PDB entry 7NAR | electron microscopy, 3.00 A resolution | chains A and P of the 22 polymer chains in the assembly

# Chain A
Molecule: 16S rRNA
Source organism: Escherichia coli (strain K12)
Sequence (1542 nucleotides; each row starts with the number of its first residue):
     1 AAAUUGAAGA GUUUGAUCAU GGCUCAGAUU GAACGCUGGC GGCAGGCCUA ACACAUGCAA
    61 GUCGAACGGU AACAGGAAGA AGCUUGCUUC UUUGCUGACG AGUGGCGGAC GGGUGAGUAA
   121 UGUCUGGGAA ACUGCCUGAU GGAGGGGGAU AACUACUGGA AACGGUAGCU AAUACCGCAU
   181 AACGUCGCAA GACCAAAGAG GGGGACCUUC GGGCCUCUUG CCAUCGGAUG UGCCCAGAUG
   241 GGAUUAGCUA GUAGGUGGGG UAACGGCUCA CCUAGGCGAC GAUCCCUAGC UGGUCUGAGA
   301 GGAUGACCAG CCACACUGGA ACUGAGACAC GGUCCAGACU CCUACGGGAG GCAGCAGUGG
   361 GGAAUAUUGC ACAAUGGGCG CAAGCCUGAU GCAGCCAUGC CGCGUGUAUG AAGAAGGCCU
   421 UCGGGUUGUA AAGUACUUUC AGCGGGGAGG AAGGGAGUAA AGUUAAUACC UUUGCUCAUU
   481 GACGUUACCC GCAGAAGAAG CACCGGCUAA CUCCGUGCCA GCAGCCXCGG UAAUACGGAG
   541 GGUGCAAGCG UUAAUCGGAA UUACUGGGCG UAAAGCGCAC GCAGGCGGUU UGUUAAGUCA
   601 GAUGUGAAAU CCCCGGGCUC AACCUGGGAA CUGCAUCUGA UACUGGCAAG CUUGAGUCUC
   661 GUAGAGGGGG GUAGAAUUCC AGGUGUAGCG GUGAAAUGCG UAGAGAUCUG GAGGAAUACC
   721 GGUGGCGAAG GCGGCCCCCU GGACGAAGAC UGACGCUCAG GUGCGAAAGC GUGGGGAGCA
   781 AACAGGAUUA GAUACCCUGG UAGUCCACGC CGUAAACGAU GUCGACUUGG AGGUUGUGCC
   841 CUUGAGGCGU GGCUUCCGGA GCUAACGCGU UAAGUCGACC GCCUGGGGAG UACGGCCGCA
   901 AGGUUAAAAC UCAAAUGAAU UGACGGGGGC CCGCACAAGC GGUGGAGCAU GUGGUUUAAU
   961 UCGAUGXAAC GCGAAGAACC UUACCUGGUC UUGACAUCCA CGGAAGUUUU CAGAGAUGAG
  1021 AAUGUGCCUU CGGGAACCGU GAGACAGGUG CUGCAUGGCU GUCGUCAGCU CGUGUUGUGA
  1081 AAUGUUGGGU UAAGUCCCGC AACGAGCGCA ACCCUUAUCC UUUGUUGCCA GCGGUCCGGC
  1141 CGGGAACUCA AAGGAGACUG CCAGUGAUAA ACUGGAGGAA GGUGGGGAUG ACGUCAAGUC
  1201 AUCAUGGCCC UUACGACCAG GGCUACACAC GUGCUACAAU GGCGCAUACA AAGAGAAGCG
  1261 ACCUCGCGAG AGCAAGCGGA CCUCAUAAAG UGCGUCGUAG UCCGGAUUGG AGUCUGCAAC
  1321 UCGACUCCAU GAAGUCGGAA UCGCUAGUAA UCGUGGAUCA GAAUGCCACG GUGAAUACGU
  1381 UCCCGGGCCU UGUACACACC GCCCGUXACA CCAUGGGAGU GGGUUGCAAA AGAAGUAGGU
  1441 AGCUUAACCU UCGGGAGGGC GCUUACCACU UUGUGAUUCA UGACUGGGGU GAAGUCGUAA
  1501 CAAGGUAACC GUAGGGGAAC CUGCGGUUGG AUCACCUCCU UA
Not modelled in the structure: 1535-1542
Modified positions: PSU (pseudouridine-5'-monophosphate) at position 516, G7M (N7-methyl-guanosine-5'-monophosphate) at position 527, 2MG (2N-methylguanosine-5'-monophosphate) at position 966, 5MC (5-methylcytidine-5'-monophosphate) at position 967, 2MG (2N-methylguanosine-5'-monophosphate) at position 1207, 4OC (4n,o2'-methylcytidine-5'-monophosphate) at position 1402, 5MC (5-methylcytidine-5'-monophosphate) at position 1407, UR3 (3-methyluridine-5'-monophoshate) at position 1498, 2MG (2N-methylguanosine-5'-monophosphate) at position 1516, MA6 (6N-dimethyladenosine-5'-monophoshate) at position 1518, MA6 (6N-dimethyladenosine-5'-monophoshate) at position 1519
Metal / ion sites: Mg2+ site 1 near G21 (its only coordinating residue here); Mg2+ site 2: C48, U49, G115; Mg2+ site 3 near A53 (its only coordinating residue here); Mg2+ site 4: A59, C386, U387; Mg2+ site 5 near G100 (its only coordinating residue here); Mg2+ site 6: A109, G331; Mg2+ site 7 near G111 (its only coordinating residue here); Mg2+ site 8: A116, G117, G289; Mg2+ site 9: G145, A197; Mg2+ site 10: A174, C175; Mg2+ site 11: G299, G558; Mg2+ site 12 near C328 (its only coordinating residue here); 43 more Mg2+ sites not listed

# Chain P
Protein: 30S ribosomal protein S16
Source organism: Escherichia coli (strain K12)
UniProt: P0A7T3 (RS16_ECOLI); numbering as in UniProt (aligned over 1-82)
Chain sequence (82 residues; numbered 1 to 82; the number before each row is that of its first residue):
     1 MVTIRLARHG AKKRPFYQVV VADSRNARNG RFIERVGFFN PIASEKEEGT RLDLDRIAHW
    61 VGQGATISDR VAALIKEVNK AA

# Chain A / chain P interface
Pairs across the interface (69):
  C43(A) - Lys12(P)  salt bridge to the phosphate
  A44(A) - Lys12(P)  hydrogen bond to the phosphate
  C110(A) - Arg25(P)  hydrogen bond to the sugar
  G134(A) - Arg25(P)  hydrogen bond to the base
  C135(A) - Met1(P)  hydrogen bond to the base
  C136(A) - Met1(P)  sugar contact
  C136(A) - Gly64(P)  hydrogen bond to the sugar
  U137(A) - Gly62(P)  sugar contact
  U137(A) - Gly64(P)  sugar contact
  G227(A) - Gln63(P)  hydrogen bond to the base
  A228(A) - Trp60(P)  sugar contact
  A228(A) - Gln63(P)  sugar contact
  U229(A) - Val2(P)  sugar contact
  U229(A) - Asp23(P)  sugar contact
  U229(A) - Ile33(P)  sugar contact
  U229(A) - Trp60(P)  phosphate contact
  G230(A) - Arg25(P)  hydrogen bond to the sugar
  G230(A) - Arg31(P)  salt bridge to the phosphate
  A309(A) - Asn29(P)  sugar contact
  G310(A) - Gly30(P)  phosphate contact
  G310(A) - Arg31(P)  hydrogen bond to the phosphate
  C311(A) - Arg31(P)  salt bridge to the phosphate
  A374(A) - Tyr17(P)  hydrogen bond to the sugar
  A374(A) - Arg70(P)  hydrogen bond to the phosphate
  U375(A) - Leu6(P)  hydrogen bond to the sugar
  U375(A) - Tyr17(P)  sugar contact
  U375(A) - Arg28(P)  hydrogen bond to the base
  U375(A) - Arg70(P)  salt bridge to the phosphate
  G376(A) - Arg5(P)  hydrogen bond to the phosphate
  G376(A) - Leu6(P)  hydrogen bond to the phosphate
  G376(A) - Arg28(P)  sugar contact
  G376(A) - Ser68(P)  hydrogen bond to the phosphate
  G377(A) - Thr3(P)  phosphate contact
  G377(A) - Arg5(P)  salt bridge to the phosphate
  G377(A) - Ser24(P)  sugar contact
  U390(A) - Arg28(P)  hydrogen bond to the phosphate
  G391(A) - Arg8(P)  salt bridge to the phosphate
  G391(A) - Arg28(P)  salt bridge to the phosphate
  C392(A) - Arg8(P)  salt bridge to the phosphate
  C392(A) - Lys12(P)  phosphate contact
  C392(A) - Lys13(P)  hydrogen bond to the phosphate
  A393(A) - Lys12(P)  salt bridge to the phosphate
  G449(A) - Ile42(P)  sugar contact
  G450(A) - Lys13(P)  base contact
  G450(A) - Pro15(P)  sugar contact
  A451(A) - Arg70(P)  salt bridge to the phosphate
  A452(A) - Arg70(P)  base contact
  A452(A) - Ala73(P)  sugar contact
  G474(A) - Lys76(P)  salt bridge to the phosphate
  G474(A) - Lys80(P)  salt bridge to the phosphate
  C483(A) - Lys13(P)  hydrogen bond to the sugar
  A608(A) - Phe32(P)  sugar contact
  G616(A) - Glu47(P)  hydrogen bond to the sugar
  G617(A) - Arg14(P)  hydrogen bond to the sugar
  G617(A) - Ser44(P)  sugar contact
  C618(A) - Arg14(P)  hydrogen bond to the sugar
  C623(A) - Ala11(P)  sugar contact
  C624(A) - Gly10(P)  phosphate contact
  C624(A) - Ala11(P)  sugar contact
  U625(A) - His9(P)  phosphate contact
  U625(A) - Phe16(P)  phosphate contact
  U625(A) - Gln18(P)  phosphate contact
  G626(A) - Phe16(P)  phosphate contact
  G626(A) - Gln18(P)  hydrogen bond to the phosphate
  G626(A) - Arg35(P)  salt bridge to the phosphate
  G626(A) - Phe38(P)  sugar contact
  G626(A) - Arg51(P)  hydrogen bond to the sugar
  G627(A) - Arg35(P)  salt bridge to the phosphate
  G627(A) - Arg51(P)  salt bridge to the phosphate
Also at the interface, not in a pair above, chain A (43 interface residues in all): G111, G112, U231, A325, G453, U473
Also at the interface, not in a pair above, chain P (44 interface residues in all): Asn26, Ala27, Pro41, Asp69

# In short
Chain A and chain P form an interface of 43 and 44 residues respectively, with 23 hydrogen bonds and 15 salt
bridges. Polar contacts include G134(A)-Arg25(P), C135(A)-Met1(P) and G227(A)-Gln63(P). C48(A), U49(A) and
G115(A) form the Mg2+ site 2.
Here chain A is 16S rRNA and chain P is 30S ribosomal protein S16, both from Escherichia coli (strain K12).
Entry 7NAR (Complete Bacterial 30S ribosomal subunit assembly complex state F (+RsgA)(Consensus Refinement))
was determined by electron microscopy (same publication as 7AF3, 7AF5, 7AF8, 7AFA, 7AFD, 7AFH and 17 further
entries).
